PDB entry 3KQH | X-ray diffraction, 2.40 A resolution | chains A and D

== Chain A ==
Molecule: Serine protease/NTPase/helicase NS3
Source organism: Hepatitis C virus
Notes: EC 3.4.21.98, 3.6.1.15, 3.6.1.-
UniProtKB: Q9WMX2 (POLG_HCVCO); residues 189-624 here correspond to UniProt positions 1215-1650 (UniProt number = residue number + 1026)
Sequence (436 residues; numbered 189 to 624; the number before each row is that of its first residue):
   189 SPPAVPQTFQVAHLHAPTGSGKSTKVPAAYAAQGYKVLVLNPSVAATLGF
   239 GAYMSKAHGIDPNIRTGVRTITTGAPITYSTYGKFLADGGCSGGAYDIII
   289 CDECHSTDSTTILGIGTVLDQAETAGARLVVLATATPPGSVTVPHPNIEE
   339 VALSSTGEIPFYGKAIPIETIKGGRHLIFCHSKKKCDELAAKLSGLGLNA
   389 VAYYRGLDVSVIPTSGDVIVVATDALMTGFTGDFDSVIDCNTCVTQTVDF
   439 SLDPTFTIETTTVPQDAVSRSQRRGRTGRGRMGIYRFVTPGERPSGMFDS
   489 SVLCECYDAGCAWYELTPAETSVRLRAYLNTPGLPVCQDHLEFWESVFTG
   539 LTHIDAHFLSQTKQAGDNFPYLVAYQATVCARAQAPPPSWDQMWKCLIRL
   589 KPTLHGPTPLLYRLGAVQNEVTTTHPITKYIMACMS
Swiss-Prot annotation at these positions:
  - region: Gln-460 to Gly-471 (RNA-binding)
  - motif: Asp-290 to His-293 (DECH box)
  - binding site (ATP): Ala-204 to Ser-211
  - binding site (Mg(2+)): Ser-211, Glu-291
From the paper describing this entry:
  - binding site for the 6-nt DNA strand (chain D): Leu-414, Trp-501
  - binding site for the 6-nt DNA strand (chain D): Val-432 (citing earlier work)
  - mutagenesis - H293A: decreased catalytic activity (citing earlier work)
  - mutagenesis - H293A: unchanged catalytic activity (basal ATPase activity) (citing earlier work)
  - catalytic residues: Lys-210, Glu-291, Gln-460, Arg-464 (proposed by the authors, not directly observed)

== Chain D ==
Molecule: 6-nt DNA strand
Sequence (6 nucleotides; row label = number of the first residue in the row):
     1 AAAAAA

== Chain A / chain D interface ==
Residue-residue contacts (39; chain A residue first):
  Pro-230(A) / DA5(D)  sugar contact
  Ser-231(A) / DA5(D)  phosphate contact
  Val-232(A) / DA5(D)  hydrogen bond to the phosphate
  Val-232(A) / DA6(D)  phosphate contact
  Thr-254(A) / DA6(D)  phosphate contact
  Gly-255(A) / DA6(D)  hydrogen bond to the phosphate
  Thr-269(A) / DA5(D)  hydrogen bond to the phosphate
  Thr-269(A) / DA6(D)  hydrogen bond to the phosphate
  Gly-271(A) / DA5(D)  phosphate contact
  Gly-271(A) / DA6(D)  phosphate contact
  Lys-272(A) / DA6(D)  hydrogen bond to the phosphate
  Ala-275(A) / DA6(D)  phosphate contact
  Thr-298(A) / DA5(D)  hydrogen bond to the base
  His-369(A) / DA1(D)  hydrogen bond to the base
  His-369(A) / DA2(D)  sugar contact
  Ser-370(A) / DA1(D)  phosphate contact
  Ser-370(A) / DA2(D)  phosphate contact
  Lys-371(A) / DA2(D)  hydrogen bond to the phosphate
  Lys-371(A) / DA3(D)  salt bridge to the phosphate
  Lys-372(A) / DA2(D)  phosphate contact
  Tyr-392(A) / DA3(D)  phosphate contact
  Arg-393(A) / DA3(D)  hydrogen bond to the phosphate
  Arg-393(A) / DA4(D)  salt bridge to the phosphate
  Thr-411(A) / DA2(D)  phosphate contact
  Thr-411(A) / DA3(D)  hydrogen bond to the phosphate
  Ala-413(A) / DA4(D)  phosphate contact
  Leu-414(A) / DA4(D)  hydrogen bond to the phosphate
  Val-432(A) / DA1(D)  sugar contact
  Val-432(A) / DA2(D)  base contact
  Thr-433(A) / DA2(D)  base contact
  Gln-434(A) / DA2(D)  base contact
  Gln-434(A) / DA3(D)  base contact
  Thr-448(A) / DA1(D)  base contact
  Thr-449(A) / DA1(D)  base contact
  Thr-450(A) / DA1(D)  base contact
  Trp-501(A) / DA6(D)  stacking on the base
  Tyr-502(A) / DA6(D)  sugar contact
  Asn-556(A) / DA3(D)  base contact
  Asn-556(A) / DA4(D)  hydrogen bond to the base
Also at the interface, not in a pair above, chain A (32 interface residues in all): Ala-233, Asp-412, Glu-493, Gly-554

== Overview ==
32 residues of chain A and 6 residues of chain D are in contact, with 12 hydrogen bonds, 2 salt bridges and 1
aromatic stacking contact. Polar contacts include Thr-298(A)/DA5(D), His-369(A)/DA1(D) and Asn-556(A)/DA4(D).
From the paper: catalytic residues Lys-210(A), Glu-291(A) and Gln-460(A) among others; H293A of chain A
reduces catalytic activity.
Chain A is Serine protease/NTPase/helicase NS3 (Hepatitis C virus) and chain D is a 6-nt DNA strand; the
structure, Three Conformational Snapshots of the Hepatitis C Virus NS3 Helicase Reveal a Ratchet Translocation
Mechanism, was determined by X-ray diffraction (same publication as 3KQK, 3KQL and 3KQU).
